Entry 7SC7 (electron microscopy, 2.80 A resolution); this record covers chains AJ and AK of the 86 polymer chains in the assembly.

== Chain AJ ==
Name: Allophycocyanin alpha chain
From: Synechocystis sp. PCC 6803 substr. Kazusa
UniProt: Q01951 (PHAA_SYNY3); residue numbers follow UniProt; this construct covers 1-161
Amino-acid sequence (161 residues; each row starts with the number of its first residue):
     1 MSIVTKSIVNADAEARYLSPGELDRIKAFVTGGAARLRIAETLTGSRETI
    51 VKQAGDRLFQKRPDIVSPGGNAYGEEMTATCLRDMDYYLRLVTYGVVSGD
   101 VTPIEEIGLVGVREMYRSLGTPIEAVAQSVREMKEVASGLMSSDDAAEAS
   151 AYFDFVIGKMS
Unresolved in the structure: 1
Glycans and other covalent adducts: phycocyanobilin (CYC) linked to Cys81
Ligand contacts: phycocyanobilin (CYC): Leu58, Ile65, Asn71, Ala72, Met77, Thr80, Arg83, Asp84, Met85, Tyr87, Tyr88, Arg90, Leu91, Met115, Tyr116, Leu119, Thr121, Pro122, Ala125, Val126, Ser129
UniProt features mapped onto this chain:
  - binding site ((2R,3E)-phycocyanobilin): Cys81
  - modified residue: Asn71 (N4-methylasparagine)

== Chain AK ==
Name: Allophycocyanin subunit beta-18
From: Synechocystis sp. PCC 6803 substr. Kazusa
UniProt: P74551 (APCF_SYNY3); residue numbers follow UniProt; this construct covers 1-169
Amino-acid sequence (169 residues; row label = number of the first residue in the row):
     1 MRDAVTTLIKNYDLTGRYLDRNAMDELKAYFESGSARIAAAAMINANSAT
    51 IVKRAAAQLFEEIPELIRPSGNAYTTRRFSACLRDMDYYLRYASYALIAA
   101 DNNVLDERVLQGLRETYNSLGVPIGPTVRGIQIMKEMIEAMAEDSSLNST
   151 DFIASPFDHMTRELSELSV
Glycans and other covalent adducts: phycocyanobilin (CYC) linked to Cys82
Ligand contacts:
  - phycocyanobilin (CYC), molecule 1: Leu66, Asn72, Ala73, Arg77, Arg78, Ala81, Arg84, Asp85, Met86, Tyr88, Tyr89, Tyr92, Arg108, Leu113, Thr116, Tyr117, Leu120, Val122, Pro123, Pro126, Thr127
  - phycocyanobilin (CYC), molecule 2: Ile67, Thr75, Thr76, Phe79
UniProt features mapped onto this chain:
  - binding site ((2R,3E)-phycocyanobilin): Cys82
  - modified residue: Asn72 (N4-methylasparagine)

== Interface between chain AJ and chain AK ==
Pairs across the interface (66):
  Ser2(AJ) - Asp3(AK)
  Ser2(AJ) - Thr6(AK)
  Val4(AJ) - Asp3(AK)
  Val4(AJ) - Tyr30(AK)
  Val4(AJ) - Ile98(AK)  hydrophobic
  Val4(AJ) - Ala99(AK)  hydrophobic
  Thr5(AJ) - Met1(AK)
  Thr5(AJ) - Asp3(AK)  hydrogen bond
  Thr5(AJ) - Thr6(AK)
  Ile8(AJ) - Met1(AK)  hydrophobic
  Ile8(AJ) - Tyr95(AK)
  Ile8(AJ) - Ile98(AK)  hydrophobic
  Ile8(AJ) - Ala99(AK)  hydrophobic
  Val9(AJ) - Met1(AK)  hydrophobic
  Val9(AJ) - Arg108(AK)
  Ala11(AJ) - Tyr95(AK)
  Asp12(AJ) - Arg91(AK)  salt bridge
  Asp12(AJ) - Tyr92(AK)  hydrogen bond
  Asp12(AJ) - Tyr95(AK)  hydrogen bond (backbone-side chain)
  Asp12(AJ) - Arg108(AK)  salt bridge
  Ala15(AJ) - Arg91(AK)
  Arg16(AJ) - Arg91(AK)
  Arg16(AJ) - Tyr95(AK)  hydrogen bond (backbone-side chain)
  Tyr17(AJ) - Asn45(AK)
  Tyr17(AJ) - Ser48(AK)
  Tyr17(AJ) - Asp87(AK)  hydrogen bond
  Tyr17(AJ) - Leu90(AK)
  Tyr17(AJ) - Arg91(AK)  hydrogen bond (side chain-backbone)
  Tyr17(AJ) - Ser94(AK)
  Leu18(AJ) - Asn45(AK)
  Leu18(AJ) - Ser94(AK)
  Leu18(AJ) - Tyr95(AK)  hydrophobic
  Leu23(AJ) - Ile38(AK)  hydrophobic
  Leu23(AJ) - Asn45(AK)
  Ile26(AJ) - Ile38(AK)  hydrophobic
  Ile26(AJ) - Ile98(AK)  hydrophobic
  Lys27(AJ) - Ser35(AK)
  Lys27(AJ) - Ile38(AK)
  Phe29(AJ) - Phe31(AK)  hydrophobic
  Val30(AJ) - Phe31(AK)
  Gly33(AJ) - Phe31(AK)
  Arg36(AJ) - Phe31(AK)
  Leu37(AJ) - Met24(AK)  hydrophobic
  Leu37(AJ) - Leu27(AK)  hydrophobic
  Leu37(AJ) - Lys28(AK)
  Thr44(AJ) - Tyr18(AK)
  Thr44(AJ) - Leu19(AK)
  Arg47(AJ) - Tyr18(AK)
  Asp86(AJ) - Tyr18(AK)  hydrogen bond
  Leu89(AJ) - Tyr18(AK)
  Arg90(AJ) - Asp13(AK)  salt bridge
  Arg90(AJ) - Gly16(AK)
  Arg90(AJ) - Arg17(AK)
  Arg90(AJ) - Tyr18(AK)  hydrogen bond (backbone-side chain)
  Tyr94(AJ) - Ile9(AK)
  Tyr94(AJ) - Tyr12(AK)
  Tyr94(AJ) - Asp13(AK)
  Tyr94(AJ) - Arg17(AK)  hydrogen bond (side chain-backbone)
  Tyr94(AJ) - Leu19(AK)  hydrophobic
  Val97(AJ) - Val5(AK)  hydrophobic
  Val97(AJ) - Ile9(AK)  hydrophobic
  Val97(AJ) - Leu19(AK)  hydrophobic
  Val97(AJ) - Leu27(AK)  hydrophobic
  Ser98(AJ) - Val5(AK)
  Ser98(AJ) - Ile9(AK)
  Ile107(AJ) - Asp13(AK)
Other interface residues (no listed pair), chain AJ (32 interface residues in all): Ala40, Glu41, Thr93, Pro103
Other interface residues (no listed pair), chain AK (32 interface residues in all): Arg2, Gly34, Ile44

== Summary ==
The chain AJ/chain AK interface involves 32 residues from each chain; the contacts include 9 hydrogen bonds
and 3 salt bridges. Among the polar pairs are Asp12(AJ)-Arg91(AK), Asp12(AJ)-Arg108(AK) and
Arg90(AJ)-Asp13(AK). Chain AK binds phycocyanobilin. Covalently linked phycocyanobilin: at Cys81(AJ).
Covalently linked phycocyanobilin: at Cys82(AK).
Here chain AJ is Allophycocyanin alpha chain and chain AK is Allophycocyanin subunit beta-18, both from
Synechocystis sp. PCC 6803 substr. Kazusa. Entry 7SC7 (Synechocystis PCC 6803 Phycobilisome core from up-down
rod conformation) was determined by electron microscopy (same publication as 7SC9, 7SCB and 7SCC).
